Entry 5EN4 (X-ray diffraction, 1.52 A resolution); this record covers chain A.

== Chain A ==
Molecule: 17-beta-hydroxysteroid dehydrogenase 14
Source organism: Homo sapiens
Notes: EC 1.1.1.-
Reference sequence: Q9BPX1 (DHB14_HUMAN); residue numbers follow UniProt; this construct covers 1-270
Chain sequence (270 residues; each row starts with the number of its first residue):
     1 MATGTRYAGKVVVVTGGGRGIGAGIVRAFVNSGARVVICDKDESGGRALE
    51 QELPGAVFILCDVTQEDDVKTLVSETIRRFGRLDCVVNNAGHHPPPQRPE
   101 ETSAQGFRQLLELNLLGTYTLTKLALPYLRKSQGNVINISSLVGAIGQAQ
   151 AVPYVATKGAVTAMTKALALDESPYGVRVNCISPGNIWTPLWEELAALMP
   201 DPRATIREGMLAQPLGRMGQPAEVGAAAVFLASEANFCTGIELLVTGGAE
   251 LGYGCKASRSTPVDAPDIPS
Not modelled in the structure: 1-3, 255-270
Ion coordination: Na+: E50, L53, P54, A56
Ligand contacts:
  - 5Q6 ([2,3-bis(oxidanyl)phenyl]-[6-(2-fluoranyl-3-oxidanyl-phenyl)pyridin-2-yl]methanone): H93, P94, P96, S141, V143, Q148, A149, Q150, A151, Y154, G185, N186, L191, W192, L195, Y253
  - NAD (nicotinamide-adenine-dinucleotide): G16, G18, R19, G20, I21, G22, D40, K41, D42, C61, D62, V63, T64, N89, A90, G91, L113, I139, S140, S141, Y154, K158, P184, G185, N186, I187, T189, P190, L191, W192

== In short ==
Ligands of chain A: NAD and compound 5Q6. E50, L53, P54 and A56 coordinate Na+.
Chain A is 17-beta-hydroxysteroid dehydrogenase 14 (Homo sapiens); the structure, Complex of
17-beta-hydroxysteroid dehydrogenase type 14 with inhibitor, was determined by X-ray diffraction together with
5L7T, 5L7W and 5L7Y from the same study.
